Entry 3E6S (X-ray diffraction, 1.95 A resolution); this record covers chains A and C of the 6 polymer chains in the assembly.

== Chain A (and C) ==
Name: Ferritin
Source organism: Pseudo-nitzschia multiseries
Notes: EC 1.16.3.1; chain C of this document is another copy of the same molecule, construct and numbering; everything in this record applies to it too
UniProtKB: B6DMH6 (B6DMH6_9STRA); residues 1-167 here correspond to UniProt positions 63-229 (UniProt number = residue number + 62)
Chain sequence (168 residues; numbered 0 to 167; the number before each row is that of its first residue; numbering starts at 0):
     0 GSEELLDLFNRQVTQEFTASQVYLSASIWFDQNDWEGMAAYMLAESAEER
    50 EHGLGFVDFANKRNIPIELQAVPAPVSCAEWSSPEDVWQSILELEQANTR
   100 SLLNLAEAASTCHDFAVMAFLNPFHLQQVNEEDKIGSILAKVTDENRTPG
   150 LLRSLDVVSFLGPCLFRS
Not modelled in the structure: 0, 160-167 (chain C: 0, 159-167)
Sequence notes: expression tag (0)
Metal / ion sites: Fe ion site 1: Glu2, Asp6; Fe ion site 2 near Asp6 (its only coordinating residue here); Fe ion site 3: Glu44, Glu48, Glu94, Glu130; Fe ion site 4 near Glu44 (its only coordinating residue here); Fe ion site 5 near Glu47 (its only coordinating residue here)

== Chain A / chain C interface ==
Pairs across the interface (41):
  Phe16(A) with Gln20(C); Leu23(C), hydrophobic
  Gln20(A) with Phe16(C); Leu68(C); Val71(C)
  Leu23(A) with Phe16(C), hydrophobic; Leu53(C), hydrophobic; Leu68(C), hydrophobic
  Ser24(A) with Leu68(C)
  Ile27(A) with Val56(C), hydrophobic; Asn60(C); Ile66(C), hydrophobic; Leu68(C), hydrophobic
  Asp30(A) with Asn60(C), hydrogen bond
  Gln31(A) with Ile66(C)
  Ser45(A) with Arg49(C), hydrogen bond
  Ala46(A) with Arg49(C)
  Arg49(A) with Ser45(C), hydrogen bond; Ala46(C); Arg49(C)
  Leu53(A) with Leu23(C), hydrophobic
  Val56(A) with Ile27(C), hydrophobic
  Asn60(A) with Ile27(C); Asp30(C)
  Ile66(A) with Ile27(C), hydrophobic; Gln31(C)
  Leu68(A) with Gln20(C); Leu23(C), hydrophobic; Ser24(C); Ile27(C), hydrophobic; Ala73(C); Pro74(C)
  Gln69(A) with Ala73(C)
  Ala70(A) with Val71(C); Ala73(C)
  Val71(A) with Ala70(C); Val71(C), hydrogen bond (backbone-backbone)
  Ala73(A) with Leu68(C); Gln69(C); Ala70(C)
  Pro74(A) with Leu68(C)
Other interface residues (no listed pair), chain A (24 interface residues in all): Ser19, Leu42, Pro65, Pro72
Other interface residues (no listed pair), chain C (25 interface residues in all): Ser19, Leu42, Asp57, Pro65, Pro72

== Summary ==
Chain A and chain C form an interface of 24 and 25 residues respectively; the contacts include 4 hydrogen
bonds. Polar pairs include Asp30(A)-Asn60(C), Ser45(A)-Arg49(C) and Val71(A)-Val71(C). Glu2(A) and Asp6(A)
coordinate Fe ion site 1.
Both chains are Ferritin (Pseudo-nitzschia multiseries). Entry 3E6S (Crystal structure of ferritin soaked with
iron from Pseudo-nitzschia multiseries) was determined by X-ray diffraction (same publication as 3E6R).
